PDB entry 8PDN | electron microscopy, 4.70 A resolution (low resolution: residue-level contacts below are approximate; hydrogen-bond / salt-bridge calls are withheld) | chains A and K of the 24 polymer chains in the assembly

# Chain A (and K)
Protein: Nucleoprotein
From: Human metapneumovirus (strain CAN97-83)
Notes: chain K of this document is another copy of the same molecule, construct and numbering; everything in this record applies to it too
UniProtKB: Q6WBA1 (NCAP_HMPVC); numbering as in UniProt (aligned over 1-394)
Chain sequence (401 residues; row label = number of the first residue in the row):
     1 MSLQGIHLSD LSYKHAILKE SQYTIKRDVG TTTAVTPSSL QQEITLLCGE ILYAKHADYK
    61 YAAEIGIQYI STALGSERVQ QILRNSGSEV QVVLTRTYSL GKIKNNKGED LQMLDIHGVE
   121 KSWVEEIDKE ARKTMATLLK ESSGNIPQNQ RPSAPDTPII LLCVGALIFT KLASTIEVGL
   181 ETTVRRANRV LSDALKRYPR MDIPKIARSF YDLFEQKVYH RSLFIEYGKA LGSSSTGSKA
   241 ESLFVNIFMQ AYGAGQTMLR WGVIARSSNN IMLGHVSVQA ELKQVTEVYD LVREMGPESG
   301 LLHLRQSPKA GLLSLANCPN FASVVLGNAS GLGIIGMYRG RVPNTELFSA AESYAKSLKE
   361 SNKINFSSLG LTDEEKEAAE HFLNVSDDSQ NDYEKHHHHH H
Disordered / not traced: 1-9, 100-111, 361-401
Construct notes: variant Ile103 (Val in Q6WBA1), His220 (Tyr in Q6WBA1); expression tag (395-401)
What the authors report for this chain:
  - mutagenesis - L111E: decreased signaling

# Chain A / chain K interface
Pairs across the interface - 5 pairs, chain A then chain K:
  Met337(A) - Arg84(K)
  Thr345(A) - Gln22(K)
  Thr345(A) - Tyr23(K)
  Glu346(A) - Gln22(K)
  Ser349(A) - Gln22(K)
Also at the interface, not in a pair above, chain A (6 interface residues in all): Glu181, Ser353
Also at the interface, not in a pair above, chain K (5 interface residues in all): Glu20, Glu77

# Overview
6 residues of chain A face 5 of chain K across their interface. From the paper: L111E of chain A reduces
signaling.
Both chains are Nucleoprotein (Human metapneumovirus (strain CAN97-83)). Entry 8PDN (Spiral of assembled human
metapneumovirus (HMPV) N-RNA) was determined by electron microscopy (same publication as 8PDL, 8PDM, 8PDO,
8PDP, 8PDQ, 8PDR and 8PDS).
